PDB entry 7ON1 | electron microscopy, 3.35 A resolution | chains e and I of the 12 polymer chains in the assembly

Chain e:
Molecule: BJ4_G0007000.mRNA.1.CDS.1
Organism: Saccharomyces cerevisiae
UniProtKB: A0A6A5PV75 (A0A6A5PV75_YEASX); residue numbers follow UniProt; this construct covers 1-229
Amino-acid sequence (231 residues; row label = number of the first residue in the row; numbers below 1 keep their minus sign (Gly-1 is residue -1)):
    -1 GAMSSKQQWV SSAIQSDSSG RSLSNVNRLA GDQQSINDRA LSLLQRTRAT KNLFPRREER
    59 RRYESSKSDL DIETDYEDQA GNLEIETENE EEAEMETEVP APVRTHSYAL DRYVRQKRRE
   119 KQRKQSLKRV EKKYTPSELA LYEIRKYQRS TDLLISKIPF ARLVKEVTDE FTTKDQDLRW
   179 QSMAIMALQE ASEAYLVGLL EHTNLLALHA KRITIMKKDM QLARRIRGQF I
Unresolved in the structure: -1 to 132
Construct notes: expression tag (-1 to 0)

Chain I:
Molecule: 147-nt DNA strand
Organism: Escherichia coli
Sequence (147 nucleotides; numbered -73 to 73; the number before each row is that of its first residue; numbers below 1 keep their minus sign (DA-73 is residue -73)):
   -73 ATCGAGAATC CCGGTGCCGA GGCCGCTCAA TTGGTCGTAG ACAGCTCTAG CACCGCTTAA
   -13 ACGCACGTAC GCGCTGTCCC CCGCGTTTTA ACCGCCAAGG GGATTACTCC CTAGTCTCCA
    47 GGCACGTGTC AGATATATAC ATCCGAT
Unresolved in the structure: -73 to -62, 62-73

How chain e and chain I interact:
Pairs across the interface - 7 pairs, chain e then chain I:
  Leu137(e) - DG9(I)  phosphate contact
  Lys155(e) - DC18(I)  phosphate contact
  Ile156(e) - DA17(I)  phosphate contact
  Ile156(e) - DC18(I)  phosphate contact
  Pro157(e) - DA17(I)  phosphate contact
  Arg160(e) - DA17(I)  salt bridge to the phosphate
  Lys209(e) - DG-1(I)  salt bridge to the phosphate
Interface residues without a listed pair, chain e (8 interface residues in all): Ser154, Arg177
Interface residues without a listed pair, chain I (6 interface residues in all): DC-2, DG26

In short:
8 residues of chain e and 6 residues of chain I are in contact, with 2 salt bridges. Polar contacts include
Arg160(e)-DA17(I) and Lys209(e)-DG-1(I).
Here chain e is BJ4_G0007000.mRNA.1.CDS.1 (Saccharomyces cerevisiae) and chain I is a 147-nt DNA strand
(Escherichia coli). Entry 7ON1 (Cenp-A nucleosome in complex with Cenp-C) was determined by electron
microscopy.
